Entry 2QTR (X-ray diffraction, 1.70 A resolution); this record covers chain A.

# Chain A
Name: Probable nicotinate-nucleotide adenylyltransferase
From: Bacillus anthracis
Notes: EC 2.7.7.18
Reference sequence: A0A2B6C295 (A0A2B6C295_BACAN); residue numbers follow UniProt; this construct covers 1-189
Sequence (189 residues; numbered 1 to 189; the number before each row is that of its first residue):
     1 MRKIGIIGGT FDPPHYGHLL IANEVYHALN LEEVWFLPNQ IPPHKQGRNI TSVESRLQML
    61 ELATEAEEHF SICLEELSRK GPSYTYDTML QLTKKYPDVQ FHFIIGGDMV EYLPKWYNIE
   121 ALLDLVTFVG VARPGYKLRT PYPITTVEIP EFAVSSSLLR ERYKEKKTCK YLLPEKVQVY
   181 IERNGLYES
Small-molecule neighbours: nicotinic acid adenine dinucleotide (DND): Ile-7, Gly-8, Gly-9, Thr-10, Phe-11, His-15, Gly-17, His-18, Ile-21, Asn-39, Pro-43, His-44, Ser-83, Tyr-84, Thr-85, Tyr-86, Phe-103, Ile-104, Ile-105, Gly-106, Asp-108, Met-109, Tyr-112, Lys-115, Trp-116, Tyr-117, Val-131, Ala-132, Arg-133, Phe-152, Ala-153, Val-154
What the authors report for this chain:
  - binding site for nicotinic acid adenine dinucleotide: Gly-8 to Phe-11, Pro-42 to Lys-45, Ile-104, Gly-106, Asp-108, Arg-133, Phe-152, Val-154
  - binding site for sulfate ion: His-15 to His-18, Lys-45, Arg-48, Arg-133
  - mutagenesis - R133A (64-fold): decreased binding to NaMN
  - mutagenesis - R133A (4-fold): decreased binding to ATP
  - mutagenesis - R133A (30-fold): decreased catalytic activity on NaMN
  - mutagenesis - R133A (40-fold): decreased catalytic activity on ATP
  - catalytic residues: Arg-133 (proposed by the authors, not directly observed)

# Overview
Ligands of chain A: nicotinic acid adenine dinucleotide. The paper reports the catalytic residue Arg-133;
R133A reduces binding to NaMN.
Chain A is Probable nicotinate-nucleotide adenylyltransferase (Bacillus anthracis); the structure, Crystal
Structure of Nicotinate Mononucleotide Adenylyltransferase, was determined by X-ray diffraction together with
2QTM and 2QTN from the same study.
